PDB entry 3PTX | X-ray diffraction, 3.00 A resolution | chains B and D of the 6 polymer chains in the assembly

== Chain B (and D) ==
Molecule: Nucleoprotein
Source organism: Vesicular stomatitis Indiana virus
Notes: chain D of this document is another copy of the same molecule, construct and numbering; everything in this record applies to it too
UniProtKB: P03521 (NCAP_VSIVA); residue numbers follow UniProt; this construct covers 2-422
Chain sequence (421 residues; numbered 2 to 422; the number before each row is that of its first residue):
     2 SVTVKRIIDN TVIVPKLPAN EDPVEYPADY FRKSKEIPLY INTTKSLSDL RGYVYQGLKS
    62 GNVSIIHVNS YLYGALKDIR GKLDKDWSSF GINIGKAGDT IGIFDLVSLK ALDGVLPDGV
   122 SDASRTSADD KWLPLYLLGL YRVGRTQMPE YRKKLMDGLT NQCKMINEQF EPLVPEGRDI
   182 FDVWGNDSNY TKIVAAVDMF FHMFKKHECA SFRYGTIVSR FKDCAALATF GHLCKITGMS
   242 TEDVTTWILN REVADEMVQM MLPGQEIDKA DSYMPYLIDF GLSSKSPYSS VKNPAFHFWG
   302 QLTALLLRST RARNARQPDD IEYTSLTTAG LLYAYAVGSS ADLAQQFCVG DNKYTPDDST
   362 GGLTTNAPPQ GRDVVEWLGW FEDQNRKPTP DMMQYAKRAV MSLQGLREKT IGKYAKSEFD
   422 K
Not modelled in the structure: 359-364 (chain D: 359-363)
UniProt features mapped onto this chain:
  - binding site (RNA): Arg143, Tyr152, Lys206, Arg214, Lys286, Arg317, Arg408
What the authors report for this chain:
  - binding site for the 45-nt RNA strand: Asn187

== Chain B / chain D interface ==
Contacting residue pairs - 14 pairs, chain B then chain D:
  Ser2(B) with Val350(D)
  Thr4(B) with Cys349(D); Val350(D)
  Val5(B) with Phe348(D), hydrophobic; Cys349(D)
  Lys6(B) with Phe348(D); Cys349(D), hydrogen bond (backbone-backbone)
  Arg7(B) with Gln347(D); Phe348(D)
  Ile8(B) with Gln346(D); Gln347(D), hydrogen bond (backbone-backbone); Cys349(D), hydrophobic; Asn353(D)
  Ile14(B) with Phe348(D), hydrophobic
Other interface residues (no listed pair), chain D (7 interface residues in all): Gly351

== Summary ==
Chain B and chain D each contribute 7 residues to their interface, with 2 hydrogen bonds. Main-chain hydrogen
bonds include Lys6(B)-Cys349(D) and Ile8(B)-Gln347(D). From UniProt: 7 RNA-binding residues on chain B. From
the paper: a binding site for the 45-nt RNA strand at Asn187(B).
Both chains are Nucleoprotein (Vesicular stomatitis Indiana virus). Entry 3PTX (Crystal Structure of a
vesicular stomatitis virus nucleocapsid-polyA complex) was determined by X-ray diffraction (same publication
as 3PTO, 3PU0, 3PU1 and 3PU4).
